PDB entry 7KRG | X-ray diffraction, 2.04 A resolution | chains A and B of the 4 polymer chains in the assembly

== Chain A (and B) ==
Protein: NADP-dependent mannitol dehydrogenase
Source organism: Cladosporium herbarum
Notes: EC 1.1.1.138; chain B of this document is another copy of the same molecule, construct and numbering; everything in this record applies to it too
UniProtKB: P0C0Y5 (MTDH_DAVTA); residues 1-267 here = UniProt positions 1-267
Chain sequence (270 residues; each row starts with the number of its first residue; numbers below 1 keep their minus sign (Gly-2 is residue -2)):
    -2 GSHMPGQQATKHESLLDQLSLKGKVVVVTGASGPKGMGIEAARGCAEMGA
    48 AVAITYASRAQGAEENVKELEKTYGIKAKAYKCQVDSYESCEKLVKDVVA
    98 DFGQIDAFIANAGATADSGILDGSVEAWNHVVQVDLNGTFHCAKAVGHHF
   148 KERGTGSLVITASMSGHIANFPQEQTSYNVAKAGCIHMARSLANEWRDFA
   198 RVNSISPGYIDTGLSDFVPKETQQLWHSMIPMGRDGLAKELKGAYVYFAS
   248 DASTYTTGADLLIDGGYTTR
Unresolved in the structure: -2 to 1 (chain B: -2 to 2)
Construct notes: expression tag (-2 to 0)
Swiss-Prot annotation at these positions:
  - active site: Ser160 (Proton donor), Tyr175 (Proton acceptor), Lys179 (Lowers pKa of active site Tyr)
  - binding site (NADP(+)): Asn108, Lys141, Tyr175, Lys179, Ile207, Thr209
Bound ions: Na+: Arg267 (shared with 1 residue of chain C)
Ligand contacts: NADP (NAP; NADP nicotinamide-adenine-dinucleotide phosphate): Gly27, Ala28, Ser29, Gly30, Gly33, Met34, Tyr53, Ala54, Ser55, Arg56, Cys80, Gln81, Val82, Asp83, Asn108, Ala109, Gly110, Ala111, Val131, Thr158, Ala159, Ser160, Tyr175, Lys179, Pro204, Gly205, Tyr206, Ile207, Thr209, Leu211, Ser212

== Interface between chain A and chain B ==
Residue-residue contacts (74; chain A residue first):
  Tyr85(A) - Val122(B)  hydrophobic
  Gly116(A) - Glu192(B)
  Ile117(A) - Phe137(B)  hydrophobic
  Ile117(A) - Ala140(B)  hydrophobic
  Ile117(A) - Lys141(B)  hydrogen bond (backbone-side chain)
  Ile117(A) - Leu189(B)  hydrophobic
  Ile117(A) - Glu192(B)  hydrogen bond (backbone-side chain)
  Ile117(A) - Trp193(B)  hydrophobic
  Leu118(A) - Lys141(B)  hydrogen bond (backbone-side chain)
  Leu118(A) - Gly144(B)
  Leu118(A) - His145(B)
  Leu118(A) - Glu192(B)  hydrogen bond (backbone-side chain)
  Leu118(A) - Trp193(B)
  Leu118(A) - Phe196(B)  hydrophobic
  Gly120(A) - Lys141(B)  hydrogen bond (backbone-side chain)
  Val122(A) - Tyr85(B)  hydrophobic
  Trp125(A) - Asn134(B)  hydrogen bond
  Trp125(A) - Phe137(B)  hydrophobic
  Trp125(A) - Met185(B)  hydrophobic
  Leu133(A) - Leu133(B)  hydrophobic
  Leu133(A) - Val177(B)  hydrophobic
  Asn134(A) - Trp125(B)  hydrogen bond
  Phe137(A) - Ile117(B)  hydrophobic
  Phe137(A) - Trp125(B)  hydrophobic
  Lys141(A) - Ile117(B)  hydrogen bond (side chain-backbone)
  Lys141(A) - Leu118(B)  hydrogen bond (side chain-backbone)
  Lys141(A) - Gly120(B)  hydrogen bond (side chain-backbone)
  Gly144(A) - Leu118(B)
  His145(A) - Leu118(B)
  Ser162(A) - His184(B)  hydrogen bond (backbone-side chain)
  Gly163(A) - His184(B)
  His164(A) - His184(B)
  Ile165(A) - His184(B)  hydrogen bond (backbone-side chain)
  Ala166(A) - Ser188(B)
  Asn167(A) - Asn191(B)
  Phe168(A) - Arg194(B)
  Glu171(A) - Asn191(B)
  Glu171(A) - Glu192(B)
  Glu171(A) - Arg194(B)  salt bridge
  Thr173(A) - Ser188(B)  hydrogen bond
  Thr173(A) - Leu189(B)
  Thr173(A) - Glu192(B)
  Asn176(A) - His184(B)
  Asn176(A) - Ser188(B)  hydrogen bond
  Val177(A) - Leu133(B)  hydrophobic
  Val177(A) - Gly181(B)
  Val177(A) - Met185(B)  hydrophobic
  Ala180(A) - His184(B)
  Gly181(A) - Val177(B)
  His184(A) - Ser162(B)  hydrogen bond (side chain-backbone)
  His184(A) - Gly163(B)
  His184(A) - His164(B)
  His184(A) - Ile165(B)  hydrogen bond (side chain-backbone)
  His184(A) - Asn176(B)
  His184(A) - Ala180(B)
  Met185(A) - Trp125(B)  hydrophobic
  Met185(A) - Val177(B)  hydrophobic
  Ser188(A) - Ala166(B)
  Ser188(A) - Thr173(B)  hydrogen bond
  Ser188(A) - Asn176(B)  hydrogen bond
  Leu189(A) - Ile117(B)  hydrophobic
  Leu189(A) - Thr173(B)
  Asn191(A) - Asn167(B)
  Asn191(A) - Glu171(B)
  Glu192(A) - Gly116(B)
  Glu192(A) - Ile117(B)  hydrogen bond (side chain-backbone)
  Glu192(A) - Leu118(B)
  Glu192(A) - Glu171(B)
  Glu192(A) - Thr173(B)
  Trp193(A) - Ile117(B)  hydrophobic
  Trp193(A) - Leu118(B)
  Arg194(A) - Phe168(B)
  Arg194(A) - Glu171(B)  salt bridge
  Phe196(A) - Leu118(B)  hydrophobic
Also at the interface, not in a pair above, chain A (42 interface residues in all): Ser121, Asn126, Val129, His138, Ala140, Lys148, Arg187
Also at the interface, not in a pair above, chain B (41 interface residues in all): Asn126, Val129, His138, Lys148, Arg187

== Summary ==
The interface between chain A and chain B involves 42 residues on one side and 41 on the other; the contacts
include 19 hydrogen bonds and 2 salt bridges. Polar contacts include Glu171(A)-Arg194(B), Ile117(A)-Lys141(B)
and Ile117(A)-Glu192(B). Bound to chain A: NADP.
Both chains are NADP-dependent mannitol dehydrogenase (Cladosporium herbarum). Entry 7KRG (Crystal Structure
of Mannitol Dehydrogenase (ChMDH) from Cladosporium herbarum in complex with NADP+ and Na) was determined by
X-ray diffraction together with 7KQV from the same study.
